8F75 - chains A and B of the 3 polymer chains in the assembly; structure by electron microscopy, 4.00 A resolution.

== Chain A (and B) ==
Name: Volume-regulated anion channel subunit LRRC8A
Organism: Mus musculus
Notes: chain B of this document is another copy of the same molecule, construct and numbering; everything in this record applies to it too
Reference sequence: Q80WG5 (LRC8A_MOUSE); numbering as in UniProt (aligned over 91-810)
Sequence (729 residues; each row starts with the number of its first residue):
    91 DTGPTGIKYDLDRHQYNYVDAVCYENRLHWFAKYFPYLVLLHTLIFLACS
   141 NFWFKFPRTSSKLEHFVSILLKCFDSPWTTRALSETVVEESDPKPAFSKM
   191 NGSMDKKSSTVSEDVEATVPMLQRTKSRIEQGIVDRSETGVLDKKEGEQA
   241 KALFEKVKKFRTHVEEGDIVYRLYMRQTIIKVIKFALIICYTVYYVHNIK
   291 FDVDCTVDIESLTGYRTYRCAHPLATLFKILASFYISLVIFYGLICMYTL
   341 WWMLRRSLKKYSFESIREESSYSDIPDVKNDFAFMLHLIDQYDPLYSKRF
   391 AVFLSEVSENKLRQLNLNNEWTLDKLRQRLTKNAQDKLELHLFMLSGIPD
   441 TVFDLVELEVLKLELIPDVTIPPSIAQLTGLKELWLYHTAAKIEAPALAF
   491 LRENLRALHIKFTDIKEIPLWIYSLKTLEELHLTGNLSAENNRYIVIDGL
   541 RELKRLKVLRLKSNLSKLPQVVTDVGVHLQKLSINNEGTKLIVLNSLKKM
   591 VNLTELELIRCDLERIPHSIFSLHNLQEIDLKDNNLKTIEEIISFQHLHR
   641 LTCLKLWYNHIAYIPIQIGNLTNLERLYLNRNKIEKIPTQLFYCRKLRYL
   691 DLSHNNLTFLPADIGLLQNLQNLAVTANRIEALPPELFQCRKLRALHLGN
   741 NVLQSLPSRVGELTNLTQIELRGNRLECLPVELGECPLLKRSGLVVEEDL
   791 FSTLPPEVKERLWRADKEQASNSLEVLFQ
Disordered / not traced: 91-401, 809-819
Construct notes: expression tag (811-819)
Swiss-Prot annotation at these positions:
  - motif: Leu706, Leu707 (Di-leucine motif)
  - site: Arg103 (Required for anion selectivity)
  - modified residue: Thr200 (Phosphothreonine), Ser202 (Phosphoserine), Thr215 (Phosphothreonine), Ser217 (Phosphoserine)
  - natural variant: Phe443 to Ala810 (deletion: In ebo)
  - mutagenesis: Arg103 (R103A: No effect on anion channel activity. Impairs channel selectivity, so that the channel is also permeable to Na(+) ions)

== How chain A and chain B interact ==
Pairs across the interface (6; chain A residue first):
  Ala466(A) with Phe433(B), hydrophobic
  Gln467(A) with Phe433(B)
  Arg640(A) with Arg719(B)
  Glu665(A) with Arg765(B), salt bridge
  Lys686(A) with Arg765(B)
  Lys732(A) with Glu767(B), salt bridge
Other interface residues (no listed pair), chain A (8 interface residues in all): Pro463, Ser464
Other interface residues (no listed pair), chain B (5 interface residues in all): Met434

== Summary ==
8 residues of chain A face 5 of chain B across their interface; the contacts include 2 salt bridges. Polar
pairs include Glu665(A)-Arg765(B) and Lys732(A)-Glu767(B). From UniProt: one mutagenesis site on chain A.
Chain A and chain B are both Volume-regulated anion channel subunit LRRC8A (Mus musculus); the structure,
LRRC8A(T48D):C conformation 2 LRR focus, was determined by electron microscopy.
